Entry 3OGV (X-ray diffraction, 1.40 A resolution); this record covers chain A.

Chain A:
Protein: Beta-galactosidase
Organism: Trichoderma reesei
Notes: EC 3.2.1.23
UniProtKB: Q70SY0 (Q70SY0_TRIRE); numbering as in UniProt (aligned over 21-1023)
Chain sequence (1003 residues; each row starts with the number of its first residue):
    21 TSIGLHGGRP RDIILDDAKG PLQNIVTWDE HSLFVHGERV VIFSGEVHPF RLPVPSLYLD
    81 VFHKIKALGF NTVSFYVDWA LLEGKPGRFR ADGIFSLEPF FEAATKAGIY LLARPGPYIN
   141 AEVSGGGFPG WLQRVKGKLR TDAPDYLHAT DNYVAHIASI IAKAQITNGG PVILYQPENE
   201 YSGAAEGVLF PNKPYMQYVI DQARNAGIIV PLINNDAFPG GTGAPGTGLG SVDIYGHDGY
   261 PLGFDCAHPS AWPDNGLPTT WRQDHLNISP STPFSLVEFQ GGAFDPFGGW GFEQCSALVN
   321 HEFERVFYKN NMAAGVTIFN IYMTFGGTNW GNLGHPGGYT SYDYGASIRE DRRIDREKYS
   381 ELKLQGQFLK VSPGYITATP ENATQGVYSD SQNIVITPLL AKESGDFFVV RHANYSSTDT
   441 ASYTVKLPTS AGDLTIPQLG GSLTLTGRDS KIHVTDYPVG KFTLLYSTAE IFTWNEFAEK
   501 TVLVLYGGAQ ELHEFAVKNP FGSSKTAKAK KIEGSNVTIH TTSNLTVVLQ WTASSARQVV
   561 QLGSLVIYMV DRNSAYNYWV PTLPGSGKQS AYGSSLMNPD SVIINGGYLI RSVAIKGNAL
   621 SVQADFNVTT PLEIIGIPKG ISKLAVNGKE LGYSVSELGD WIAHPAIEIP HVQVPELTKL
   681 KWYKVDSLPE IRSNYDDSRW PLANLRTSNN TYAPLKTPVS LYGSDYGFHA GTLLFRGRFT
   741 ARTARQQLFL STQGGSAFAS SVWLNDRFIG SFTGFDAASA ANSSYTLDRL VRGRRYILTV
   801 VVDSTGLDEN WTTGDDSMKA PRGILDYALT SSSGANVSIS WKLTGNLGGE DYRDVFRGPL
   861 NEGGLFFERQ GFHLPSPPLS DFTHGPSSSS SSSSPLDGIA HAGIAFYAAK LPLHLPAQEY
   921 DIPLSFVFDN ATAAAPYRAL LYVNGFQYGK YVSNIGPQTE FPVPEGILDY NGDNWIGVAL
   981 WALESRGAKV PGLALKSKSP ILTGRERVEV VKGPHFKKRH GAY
Disordered / not traced: 21-37
Disulfides: C266-C315
Covalent attachments: N-acetylglucosamine (NAG) linked to N434, N709, N782; glycan linked to N627, N930
Small-molecule neighbours: PTQ (2-phenylethyl 1-thio-beta-D-galactopyranoside): Y96, I139, N140, A141, E142, N199, E200, N235, A237, D258, Y260, F264, E298, F304, Y342, Y362, Y364, E809

Summary:
Chain A binds compound PTQ. N-acetylglucosamine is covalently linked to N434, N709 and N782.
Chain A is Beta-galactosidase (Trichoderma reesei); the structure, Complex structure of beta-galactosidase
from Trichoderma reesei with PETG, was determined by X-ray diffraction, deposited together with 3OG2, 3OGR and
3OGS.
